Entry 3SCJ (X-ray diffraction, 3.00 A resolution); this record covers chains A and E.

[Chain A]
Molecule: Angiotensin-converting enzyme 2
From: Homo sapiens
Notes: EC 3.4.17.23
Reference sequence: Q9BYF1 (ACE2_HUMAN); numbering as in UniProt (aligned over 19-615)
Chain sequence (603 residues; row label = number of the first residue in the row):
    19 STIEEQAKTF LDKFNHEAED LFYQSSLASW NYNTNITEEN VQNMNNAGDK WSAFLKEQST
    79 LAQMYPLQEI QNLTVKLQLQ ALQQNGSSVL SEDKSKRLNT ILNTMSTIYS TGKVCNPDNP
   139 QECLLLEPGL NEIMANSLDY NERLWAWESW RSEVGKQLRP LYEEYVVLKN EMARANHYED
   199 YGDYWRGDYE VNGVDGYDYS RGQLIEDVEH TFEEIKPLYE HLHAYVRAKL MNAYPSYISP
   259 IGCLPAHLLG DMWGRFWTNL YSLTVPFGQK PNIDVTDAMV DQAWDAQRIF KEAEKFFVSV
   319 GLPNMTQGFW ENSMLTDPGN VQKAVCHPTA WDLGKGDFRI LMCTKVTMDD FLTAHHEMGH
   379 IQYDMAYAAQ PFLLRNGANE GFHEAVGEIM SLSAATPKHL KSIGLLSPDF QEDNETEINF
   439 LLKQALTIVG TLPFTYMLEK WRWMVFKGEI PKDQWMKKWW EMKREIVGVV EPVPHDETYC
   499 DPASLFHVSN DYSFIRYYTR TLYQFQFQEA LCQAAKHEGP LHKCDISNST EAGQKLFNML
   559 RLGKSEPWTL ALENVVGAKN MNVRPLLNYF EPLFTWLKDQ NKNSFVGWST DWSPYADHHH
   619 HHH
Disordered / not traced: 616-621
Cystine bridges: Cys133-Cys141, Cys344-Cys361, Cys530-Cys542
Sequence notes: expression tag (616-621)
Metal / ion sites: Zn2+: His374, His378, Glu402
UniProt features mapped onto this chain:
  - region (Interaction with SARS-CoV spike glycoprotein): Asp30 to Tyr41, Met82 to Pro84, Lys353 to Arg357
  - active site: Glu375 (Proton acceptor), His505 (Proton donor)
  - binding site (chloride): Arg169, Trp477, Lys481
  - binding site (substrate): Arg273, His345, Pro346, Tyr515
  - binding site (Zn(2+)): His374, His378, Glu402
  - glycosylation (N-linked (GlcNAc...) asparagine): Asn53, Asn90, Asn103, Asn322, Asn432, Asn546
  - mutagenesis: Ser19 (S19P: Increases slightly the interaction with RBD domain of SARS-CoV-2 spike protein), Gln24 to Lys26 (Slightly inhibits interaction with SARS-CoV spike glycoprotein), Gln24 (Q24T: Increases slightly the interaction with RBD domain of SARS-CoV-2 spike protein), Ala25 (A25V: Increases slightly the interaction with RBD domain of SARS-CoV-2 spike protein), Thr27 (T27Y: Increases slightly the interaction with RBD domain of SARS-CoV-2 spike protein. In sACE2.v2.2; increases interaction with RBD domain of SARS-CoV-2 spike protein ...), Leu29 (L29F: Increases slightly the interaction with RBD domain of SARS-CoV-2 spike protein), Lys31 (K31D: Abolishes interaction with SARS-CoV spike glycoprotein; K31Y: Increases slightly the interaction with RBD domain of SARS-CoV-2 spike protein), Asn33 (N33D: Increases slightly the interaction with RBD domain of SARS-CoV-2 spike protein), His34 (H34A: Increases slightly the interaction with RBD domain of SARS-CoV-2 spike protein), Glu37 (E37A: No effect on interaction with SARS-CoV spike glycoprotein), Asp38 (D38A: No effect on interaction with SARS-CoV spike glycoprotein), Leu39 (L39R: Increases slightly the interaction with RBD domain of SARS-CoV-2 spike protein), 48 further mutagenesis entries in UniProt
What the authors report for this chain:
  - contacts within the chain: Asp38-Lys353 (salt bridge)
  - mutagenesis - K31A: unchanged binding to RBD
  - mutagenesis - K31T: increased binding to RBD

[Chain E]
Molecule: Spike glycoprotein
From: SARS coronavirus
Notes: fragment: receptor binding domain
Reference sequence: P59594 (SPIKE_CVHSA); residues 323-502 here = UniProt positions 323-502
Chain sequence (186 residues; each row starts with the number of its first residue):
   323 CPFGEVFNAT KFPSVYAWER KKISNCVADY SVLYNSTFFS TFKCYGVSAT KLNDLCFSNV
   383 YADSFVVKGD DVRQIAPGQT GVIADYNYKL PDDFMGCVLA WNTRNIDATS TGNYNYKYRY
   443 LRHGKLRPFE RDISNVPFSP DGKPCTPPAP NCYWPLRGYG FYTTTGIGYQ PYRVVVLSFE
   503 HHHHHH
Disordered / not traced: 376-381, 503-508
Cystine bridges: Cys323-Cys348, Cys366-Cys419, Cys467-Cys474
Sequence notes: conflict Arg479 (Asn in P59594); expression tag (503-508)
UniProt features mapped onto this chain:
  - glycosylation (N-linked (GlcNAc...) asparagine): Asn330, Asn357
  - natural variant: Lys344 (K344R: In strain: Isolate GD01, Isolate GD03 and 1 more), Phe360 (F360S: In strain: Isolate GD03 and Isolate SZ3), Arg426 (R426G: In strain: Isolate Shanghai LY), Asn437 (N437D: In strain: Isolate Shanghai LY), Pro472 (L472P: In strain: Isolate GD03; this construct carries the variant), Gly480 (D480G: In strain: Isolate GD03; this construct carries the variant), Thr487 (T487S: In strain: Isolate GD03 and Isolate SZ3), Phe501 (F501Y: In strain: Isolate GD01)
  - mutagenesis: Cys323 (C323A: No effect on human ACE2 binding in vitro), Cys348 (C348A: Complete loss of human ACE2 binding in vitro), Glu452 (E452A: 90% loss of human ACE2 binding in vitro), Asp454 (D454A: Complete loss of human ACE2 binding in vitro), Asp463 (D463A: Partial loss of human ACE2 binding in vitro), Cys467 (C467A: Complete loss of human ACE2 binding in vitro), Cys474 (C474A: Complete loss of human ACE2 binding in vitro)
What the authors report for this chain:
  - mutagenesis - Y442F: increased binding to hACE2
  - mutagenesis - T487S: decreased binding to hACE2
  - mutagenesis - Y442F, T487S: decreased binding to cACE2
  - specificity-determining residues: Tyr442, Pro472, Arg479, Gly480

[How chain A and chain E interact]
Pairs across the interface (41; chain A residue first):
  Ser19(A) - Pro462(E)  hydrogen bond (backbone-backbone)
  Ser19(A) - Asp463(E)
  Gln24(A) - Pro462(E)
  Gln24(A) - Asn473(E)
  Gln24(A) - Tyr475(E)
  Thr27(A) - Tyr475(E)
  Phe28(A) - Tyr475(E)
  Asp30(A) - Tyr442(E)
  Lys31(A) - Tyr442(E)
  Lys31(A) - Tyr475(E)
  His34(A) - Tyr440(E)  hydrogen bond
  His34(A) - Tyr442(E)
  His34(A) - Arg479(E)  hydrogen bond (backbone-side chain)
  Glu35(A) - Arg479(E)
  Glu37(A) - Tyr491(E)
  Asp38(A) - Arg479(E)  salt bridge
  Asp38(A) - Gly480(E)
  Asp38(A) - Tyr481(E)
  Tyr41(A) - Tyr484(E)  hydrophobic
  Tyr41(A) - Thr486(E)  hydrogen bond
  Tyr41(A) - Thr487(E)
  Gln42(A) - Tyr436(E)  hydrogen bond
  Gln42(A) - Tyr484(E)
  Leu45(A) - Tyr484(E)  hydrophobic
  Leu45(A) - Thr486(E)
  Tyr83(A) - Asn473(E)  hydrogen bond
  Tyr83(A) - Tyr475(E)  hydrogen bond
  Gln325(A) - Arg426(E)
  Gln325(A) - Ile489(E)
  Glu329(A) - Arg426(E)  salt bridge
  Asn330(A) - Thr486(E)
  Lys353(A) - Tyr481(E)
  Lys353(A) - Gly482(E)  hydrogen bond (side chain-backbone)
  Lys353(A) - Thr487(E)
  Lys353(A) - Gly488(E)  hydrogen bond (backbone-backbone)
  Lys353(A) - Tyr491(E)
  Gly354(A) - Gly488(E)  hydrogen bond (backbone-backbone)
  Gly354(A) - Tyr491(E)
  Asp355(A) - Thr486(E)
  Asp355(A) - Gly488(E)
  Arg357(A) - Thr486(E)
Interface residues without a listed pair, chain A (22 interface residues in all): Met82
Interface residues without a listed pair, chain E (21 interface residues in all): Leu443, Phe460, Pro472
From the paper, about this interface:
  - residue pairs: Tyr442(E)-Lys31(A), Arg479(E)-Asp38(A) (salt bridge)

[Overview]
The interface between chain A and chain E involves 22 residues on one side and 21 on the other; the contacts
include 10 hydrogen bonds and 2 salt bridges. Among the polar pairs are Asp38(A)-Arg479(E),
Glu329(A)-Arg426(E) and His34(A)-Tyr440(E). The authors report a contact between Tyr442(E) and Lys31(A); a
salt bridge between Arg479(E) and Asp38(A). From the paper: Y442F and T487S of chain E reduce binding to
cACE2; specificity determinants Tyr442(E), Pro472(E) and Arg479(E) among others; 4 substitutions were tested
in all.
Here chain A is Angiotensin-converting enzyme 2 (Homo sapiens) and chain E is Spike glycoprotein (SARS
coronavirus). Entry 3SCJ (Crystal structure of spike protein receptor-binding domain from a predicted SARS
coronavirus civet strain complexed with ...) was determined by X-ray diffraction together with 3SCI, 3SCK and
3SCL from the same study.
